PDB entry 6CPN | X-ray diffraction, 2.00 A resolution | chains A and C of the 3 polymer chains in the assembly

[Chain A]
Name: HLA class II histocompatibility antigen, DR alpha chain
Source organism: Homo sapiens
UniProt: P01903 (DRA_HUMAN); residues 1-182 here correspond to UniProt positions 26-207 (UniProt number = residue number + 25)
Amino-acid sequence (182 residues; each row starts with the number of its first residue):
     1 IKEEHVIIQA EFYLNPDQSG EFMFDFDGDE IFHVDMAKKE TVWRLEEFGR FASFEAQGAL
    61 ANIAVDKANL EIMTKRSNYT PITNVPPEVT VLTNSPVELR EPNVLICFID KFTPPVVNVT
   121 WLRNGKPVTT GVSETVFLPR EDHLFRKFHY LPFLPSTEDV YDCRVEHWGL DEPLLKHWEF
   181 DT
Sequence notes: conflict T182 (Ala207 in P01903)
Cystine bridges: C107-C163
Glycans and other covalent adducts: N-acetylglucosamine (NAG) linked to N78, N118
Curated features (UniProtKB/Swiss-Prot):
  - region: E179 to D181 (Connecting peptide)
  - site: Q9 (Self- and pathogen-derived peptide antigen), G49 (Self-peptide antigen), F51 (Self- and pathogen-derived peptide antigen), A52 (Self-peptide antigen), S53 (Self- and pathogen-derived peptide antigen), E55 (Pathogen-derived peptide antigen), N62 (Self- and pathogen-derived peptide antigen), N69 (Pathogen-derived peptide antigen), R76 (Self- and pathogen-derived peptide antigen)
  - glycosylation (N-linked (GlcNAc...) asparagine): N78, N118

[Chain C]
Name: Gag polyprotein
UniProt: P04591 (GAG_HV1H2); residues 299-311 here = UniProt positions 299-311
Amino-acid sequence (13 residues; numbered 299 to 311; the number before each row is that of its first residue):
   299 RFYKTLRAEQ ASQ

[Interface between chain A and chain C]
Residue-residue contacts (34; chain A residue first):
  Q9(A) - T303(C)
  Q9(A) - L304(C)  hydrogen bond (side chain-backbone)
  F22(A) - T303(C)
  F24(A) - Y301(C)  hydrophobic
  F24(A) - K302(C)
  I31(A) - Y301(C)
  F32(A) - Y301(C)  hydrophobic
  W43(A) - Y301(C)  hydrophobic
  A52(A) - R299(C)
  A52(A) - Y301(C)  hydrophobic
  S53(A) - R299(C)  hydrogen bond (backbone-backbone)
  S53(A) - F300(C)
  S53(A) - Y301(C)  hydrogen bond (backbone-backbone)
  F54(A) - F300(C)
  F54(A) - Y301(C)
  F54(A) - T303(C)
  E55(A) - F300(C)
  G58(A) - T303(C)
  N62(A) - T303(C)
  N62(A) - L304(C)  hydrogen bond (side chain-backbone)
  N62(A) - R305(C)
  N62(A) - A306(C)  hydrogen bond (side chain-backbone)
  V65(A) - A306(C)  hydrophobic
  V65(A) - E307(C)
  V65(A) - Q308(C)
  A68(A) - Q308(C)
  N69(A) - E307(C)  hydrogen bond (side chain-backbone)
  N69(A) - Q308(C)
  N69(A) - A309(C)  hydrogen bond (side chain-backbone)
  I72(A) - Q308(C)
  I72(A) - A309(C)
  I72(A) - S310(C)
  I72(A) - Q311(C)
  R76(A) - S310(C)  hydrogen bond (side chain-backbone)
Other interface residues (no listed pair), chain A (21 interface residues in all): E11, F51, A59, D66

[Summary]
21 residues of chain A face 13 of chain C across their interface; the contacts include 8 hydrogen bonds. Polar
pairs include Q9(A)-L304(C), N62(A)-L304(C) and N62(A)-A306(C). N-acetylglucosamine is covalently linked to
N78(A) and N118(A).
Here chain A is HLA class II histocompatibility antigen, DR alpha chain (Homo sapiens) and chain C is Gag
polyprotein. Entry 6CPN (Crystal structure of DR11 presenting the RQ13 peptide) was determined by X-ray
diffraction, deposited together with 6CPH, 6CPL, 6CPO, 6CQJ, 6CQL, 6CQN, 6CQQ and 6CQR.
